7QKS - chain A; structure by electron microscopy, 3.10 A resolution.

== Chain A ==
Protein: Plasma membrane ATP-binding cassette transporter required for the export of a-factor
Source organism: Komagataella phaffii CBS 7435
UniProt: F2QQK6 (F2QQK6_KOMPC); residues 2-1288 here = UniProt positions 2-1288
Amino-acid sequence (1310 residues; numbered -11 to 1298; the number before each row is that of its first residue; numbers below 1 keep their minus sign (Met-11 is residue -11)):
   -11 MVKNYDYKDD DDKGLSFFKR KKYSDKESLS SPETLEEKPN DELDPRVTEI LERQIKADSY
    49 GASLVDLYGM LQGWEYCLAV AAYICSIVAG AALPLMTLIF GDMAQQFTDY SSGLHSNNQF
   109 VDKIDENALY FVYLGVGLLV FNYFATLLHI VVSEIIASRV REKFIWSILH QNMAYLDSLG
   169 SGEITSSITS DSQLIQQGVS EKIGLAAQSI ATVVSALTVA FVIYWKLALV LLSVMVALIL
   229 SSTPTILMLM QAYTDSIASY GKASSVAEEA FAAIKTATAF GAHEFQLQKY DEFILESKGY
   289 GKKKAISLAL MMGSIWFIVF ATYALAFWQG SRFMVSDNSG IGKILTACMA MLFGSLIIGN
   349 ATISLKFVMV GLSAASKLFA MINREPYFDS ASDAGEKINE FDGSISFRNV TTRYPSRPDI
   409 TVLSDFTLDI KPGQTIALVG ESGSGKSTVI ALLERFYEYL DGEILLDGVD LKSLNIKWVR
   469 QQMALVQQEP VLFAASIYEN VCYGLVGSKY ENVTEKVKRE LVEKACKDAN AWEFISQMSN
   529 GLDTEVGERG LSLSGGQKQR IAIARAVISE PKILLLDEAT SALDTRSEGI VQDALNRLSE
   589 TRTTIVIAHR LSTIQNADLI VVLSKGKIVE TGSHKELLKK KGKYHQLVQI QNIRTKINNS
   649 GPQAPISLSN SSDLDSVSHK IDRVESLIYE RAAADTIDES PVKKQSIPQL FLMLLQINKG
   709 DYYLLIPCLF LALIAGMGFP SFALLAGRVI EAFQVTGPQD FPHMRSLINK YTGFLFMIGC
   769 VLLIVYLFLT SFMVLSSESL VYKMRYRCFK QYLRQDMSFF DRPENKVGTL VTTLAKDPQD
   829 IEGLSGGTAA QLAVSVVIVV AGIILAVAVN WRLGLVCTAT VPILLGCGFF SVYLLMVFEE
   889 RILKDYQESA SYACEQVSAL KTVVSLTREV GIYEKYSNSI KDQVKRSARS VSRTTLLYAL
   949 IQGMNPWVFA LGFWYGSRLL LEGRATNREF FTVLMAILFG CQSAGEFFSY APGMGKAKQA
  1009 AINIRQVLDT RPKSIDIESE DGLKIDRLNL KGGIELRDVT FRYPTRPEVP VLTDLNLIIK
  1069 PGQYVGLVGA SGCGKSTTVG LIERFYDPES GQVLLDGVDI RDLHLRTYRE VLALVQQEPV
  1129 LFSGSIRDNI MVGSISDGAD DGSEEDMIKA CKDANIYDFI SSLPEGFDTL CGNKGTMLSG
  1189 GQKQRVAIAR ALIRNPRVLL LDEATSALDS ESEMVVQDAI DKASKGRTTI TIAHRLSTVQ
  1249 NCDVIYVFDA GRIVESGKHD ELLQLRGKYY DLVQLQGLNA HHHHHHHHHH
Unresolved in the structure: -11 to 31, 646-696, 1145-1151, 1289-1298
Differences from the reference sequence: initiating methionine (-11); expression tag (-10 to 1, 1289-1298)
Ligand contacts: 9Z9 ((3beta,14beta,17beta,25R)-3-[4-methoxy-3-(methoxymethyl)butoxy]spirost-5-en): Ile227, Ile234, Leu237, Met238, Tyr241, Met299, Ile303, Ile306, Ser343, Leu344, Ile346, Thr350

== Summary ==
Chain A binds compound 9Z9.
Chain A is Plasma membrane ATP-binding cassette transporter required for the export of a-factor (Komagataella
phaffii CBS 7435); the structure, Cryo-EM structure of ABC transporter STE6-2p from Pichia pastoris in apo
conformation at 3.1 A resolution, was determined by electron microscopy (same publication as 7QKR).
